Entry 1H8T (X-ray diffraction, 2.90 A resolution); this record covers chains C and D of the 4 polymer chains in the assembly.

# Chain C
Molecule: Echovirus 11 coat protein VP3
Source organism: Echovirus 11
UniProtKB: P29813 (POLG_EC11G); residues 2001-2238 here correspond to UniProt positions 332-569 (UniProt number = residue number - 1669)
Amino-acid sequence (238 residues; numbered 2001 to 2238; the number before each row is that of its first residue):
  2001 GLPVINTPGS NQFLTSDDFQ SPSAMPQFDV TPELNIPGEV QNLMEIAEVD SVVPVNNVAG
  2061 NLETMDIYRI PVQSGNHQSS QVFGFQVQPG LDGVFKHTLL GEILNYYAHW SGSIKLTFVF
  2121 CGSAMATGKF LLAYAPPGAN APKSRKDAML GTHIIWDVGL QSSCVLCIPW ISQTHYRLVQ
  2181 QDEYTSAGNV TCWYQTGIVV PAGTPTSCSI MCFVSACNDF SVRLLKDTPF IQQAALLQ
Sequence notes: conflict Ile2005 (Met336 in P29813), Ala2059 (Glu390 in P29813), Asn2061 (Lys392 in P29813), Glu2063 (Asp394 in P29813), Asp2066 (Glu397 in P29813), Ile2067 (Val398 in P29813), Ser2080 (Asp411 in P29813), Gly2093 (Ser424 in P29813), Tyr2107 (Phe438 in P29813), Ser2144 (Asn475 in P29813), Ile2168 (Val499 in P29813), Gln2232 (Glu563 in P29813), Ala2234 (Thr565 in P29813)
UniProt features mapped onto this chain:
  - region: Leu2236 to Gln2238 (Amphipathic alpha-helix)

# Chain D
Molecule: Echovirus 11 coat protein VP4
Source organism: Echovirus 11
UniProtKB: P29813 (POLG_EC11G); residues 3002-3069 here correspond to UniProt positions 2-69 (UniProt number = residue number - 3000)
Amino-acid sequence (68 residues; numbered 3002 to 3069; the number before each row is that of its first residue):
  3002 GAQVSTQKTG AHETGLRASG NSIIHYTNIN YYKDAASNSA NRQDFTQDPG KFTEPVKDIM
  3062 VKSLPALN
Unresolved in the structure: 3016-3022
Sequence notes: conflict Arg3018 (Asn18 in P29813), Asn3022 (Ser22 in P29813), Asp3045 (Glu45 in P29813), Thr3047 (Ser47 in P29813)
UniProt features mapped onto this chain:
  - site: Asn3069 (Cleavage)
  - lipidation: Gly3002 (N-myristoyl glycine)

# Interface between chain C and chain D
Pairs across the interface (37; chain C residue first):
  Asp2017(C) with Arg3043(D), hydrogen bond (backbone-side chain)
  Asp2018(C) with Ser3040(D); Ala3041(D), hydrogen bond (side chain-backbone); Arg3043(D), salt bridge
  Gln2020(C) with Asn3029(D); Ile3030(D), hydrogen bond (side chain-backbone); Asn3031(D); Tyr3032(D), hydrogen bond (side chain-backbone); Tyr3033(D); Ser3038(D)
  Ser2021(C) with Ser3038(D), hydrogen bond (backbone-side chain)
  Pro2022(C) with Tyr3033(D), hydrophobic; Ser3038(D)
  Ser2023(C) with Asp3035(D); Ser3038(D), hydrogen bond (backbone-side chain)
  Pro2026(C) with Asp3035(D)
  Gln2027(C) with Lys3034(D); Asp3035(D), hydrogen bond (backbone-side chain)
  Glu2039(C) with Lys3052(D), hydrogen bond (backbone-side chain); Phe3053(D)
  Gln2041(C) with Thr3047(D); Lys3052(D)
  Glu2045(C) with Gln3048(D); Asp3049(D), hydrogen bond (side chain-backbone); Pro3050(D); Lys3052(D), salt bridge
  Glu2048(C) with Gln3048(D); Pro3050(D); Thr3054(D)
  Val2049(C) with Phe3053(D), hydrophobic; Thr3054(D)
  Leu2160(C) with Leu3068(D), hydrophobic; Asn3069(D)
  Gln2161(C) with Pro3066(D); Ala3067(D); Leu3068(D); Asn3069(D)
Interface residues without a listed pair, chain C (22 interface residues in all): Ser2016, Phe2019, Met2025, Phe2028, Gly2038, Val2040, Asn2042
Interface residues without a listed pair, chain D (23 interface residues in all): Asn3039

# In short
22 residues of chain C and 23 residues of chain D are in contact, with 9 hydrogen bonds and 2 salt bridges.
Polar pairs include Asp2018(C)-Arg3043(D), Glu2045(C)-Lys3052(D) and Asp2017(C)-Arg3043(D).
Chain C is Echovirus 11 coat protein VP3 and chain D is Echovirus 11 coat protein VP4, both from Echovirus 11;
the structure, Echovirus 11, was determined by X-ray diffraction.
